PDB entry 8IBL | X-ray diffraction, 2.60 A resolution | chain A

== Chain A ==
Molecule: Alpha/beta hydrolase family protein
Source organism: Saccharomonospora viridis
Notes: EC 3.1.1.74
Reference sequence: W0TJ64 (W0TJ64_9PSEU); numbering as in UniProt (aligned over 47-304)
Chain sequence (263 residues; row label = number of the first residue in the row):
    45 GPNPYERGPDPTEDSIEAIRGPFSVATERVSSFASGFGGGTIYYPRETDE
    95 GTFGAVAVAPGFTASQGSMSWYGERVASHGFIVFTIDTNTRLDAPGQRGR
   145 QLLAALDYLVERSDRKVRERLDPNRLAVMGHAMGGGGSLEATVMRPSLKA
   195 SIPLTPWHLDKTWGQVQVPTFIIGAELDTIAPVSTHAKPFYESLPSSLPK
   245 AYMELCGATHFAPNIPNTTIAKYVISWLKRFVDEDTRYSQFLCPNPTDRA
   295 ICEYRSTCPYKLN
Disordered / not traced: 45
Construct notes: expression tag (45-46, 305-307); engineered mutation H123 (Gln in W0TJ64), A138 (Gln in W0TJ64), A176 (Ser in W0TJ64), H202 (Asn in W0TJ64), P226 (Ser in W0TJ64), S228 (Arg in W0TJ64), C250 (Asp in W0TJ64), C296 (Glu in W0TJ64)
Disulfides: C250-C296, C287-C302
Metal / ion sites: Ca2+: S76, A78, F81
What the authors report for this chain:
  - binding site for 2-(N-morpholino)-ethanesulfonic acid: F106, M177, W201, H254
  - catalytic residues: F106, M177, H254
  - catalytic residues: D222 (citing earlier work)
  - mutagenesis - Q138A: increased catalytic activity (citing earlier work)

== In short ==
S76, A78 and F81 form the Ca2+ site. The paper reports catalytic residues F106, M177 and H254 among others;
Q138A increases catalytic activity.
Chain A is Alpha/beta hydrolase family protein (Saccharomonospora viridis); the structure, MES bound form of
PET-degrading cutinase Cut190 with thermostability-improving mutations of
S226P/R228S/Q138A/D250C-E296C/Q123H/N202H and S176A inactivation, was determined by X-ray diffraction together
with 8IBM from the same study.
